Entry 7N6N (X-ray diffraction, 2.80 A resolution); this record covers chains A and C of the 3 polymer chains in the assembly.

# Chain A
Molecule: 3C-like proteinase
From: Severe acute respiratory syndrome coronavirus 2
Notes: EC 3.4.22.69
UniProtKB: P0DTD1 (R1AB_SARS2); residues -4 to 306 here correspond to UniProt positions 3259-3569 (UniProt number = residue number + 3263)
Chain sequence (314 residues; numbered -7 to 306; the number before each row is that of its first residue; numbers below 1 keep their minus sign (Gly-7 is residue -7)):
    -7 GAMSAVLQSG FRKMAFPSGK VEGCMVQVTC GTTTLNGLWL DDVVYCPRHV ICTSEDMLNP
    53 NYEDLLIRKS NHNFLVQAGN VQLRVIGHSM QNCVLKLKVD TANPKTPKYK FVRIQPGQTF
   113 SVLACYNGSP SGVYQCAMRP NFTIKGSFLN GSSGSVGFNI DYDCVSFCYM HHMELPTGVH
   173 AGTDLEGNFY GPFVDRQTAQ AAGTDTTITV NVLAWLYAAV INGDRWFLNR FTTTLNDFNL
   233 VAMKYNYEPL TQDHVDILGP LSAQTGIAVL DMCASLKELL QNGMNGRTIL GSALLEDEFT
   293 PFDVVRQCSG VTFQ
Disordered / not traced: -7 to 0
Sequence notes: expression tag (-7 to -5); engineered mutation Ser145 (Cys3408 in P0DTD1)
UniProt features mapped onto this chain:
  - active site: His41 (For 3CL-PRO activity)
  - site (Cleavage): Gln0, Ser1, Gln306
  - cross-link (Glycyl lysine isopeptide (Lys-Gly)): Lys5 (interchain with G-Cter in ubiquitin), Lys90 (interchain with G-Cter in ubiquitin)
From the paper describing this entry:
  - binding site for 3C-like proteinase (chain C): Ser145, Met165, Glu166
  - conformationally variable residues: Met49, Met165
  - mutagenesis - C145S: decreased catalytic activity

# Chain C
Molecule: 3C-like proteinase
From: Severe acute respiratory syndrome coronavirus 2
Notes: fragment: N-terminal domain
UniProtKB: P0DTD1 (R1AB_SARS2); residues -4 to 0 here correspond to UniProt positions 3259-3263 (UniProt number = residue number + 3263)
Chain sequence (8 residues; row label = number of the first residue in the row; numbers below 1 keep their minus sign (Gly-7 is residue -7)):
    -7 GAMSAVLQ
Disordered / not traced: -7 to -5
Sequence notes: expression tag (-7 to -5)
UniProt features mapped onto this chain:
  - site: Gln0 (Cleavage)

# How chain A and chain C interact
Residue-residue contacts (28; chain A residue first):
  His41(A) with Leu-1(C); Gln0(C)
  Tyr54(A) with Leu-1(C)
  Phe140(A) with Gln0(C), hydrogen bond (backbone-side chain)
  Leu141(A) with Gln0(C)
  Asn142(A) with Val-2(C)
  Gly143(A) with Gln0(C), hydrogen bond (backbone-backbone)
  Ser144(A) with Gln0(C), hydrogen bond (backbone-backbone)
  Ser145(A) with Gln0(C), hydrogen bond (backbone-backbone)
  His163(A) with Gln0(C), hydrogen bond
  His164(A) with Leu-1(C); Gln0(C), hydrogen bond (backbone-backbone)
  Met165(A) with Val-2(C); Leu-1(C), hydrophobic; Gln0(C)
  Glu166(A) with Ala-3(C); Val-2(C), hydrogen bond (backbone-backbone); Gln0(C), hydrogen bond
  Pro168(A) with Ser-4(C); Ala-3(C)
  His172(A) with Gln0(C)
  Asp187(A) with Leu-1(C)
  Arg188(A) with Ala-3(C)
  Gln189(A) with Ala-3(C); Leu-1(C)
  Thr190(A) with Ser-4(C), hydrogen bond (backbone-backbone); Ala-3(C), hydrogen bond (backbone-backbone)
  Ala191(A) with Ser-4(C)
Interface residues without a listed pair, chain A (21 interface residues in all): Leu167, Gln192
The authors on this interface:
  - residue pairs: Ser145(A)-Gln0(C), Glu166(A)-Gln0(C) (hydrogen bond), Leu-1(C)-Met165(A) (hydrophobic contact)

# In short
21 residues of chain A face 5 of chain C across their interface, with 10 hydrogen bonds. Among the polar pairs
are Phe140(A)-Gln0(C), Gly143(A)-Gln0(C) and Ser144(A)-Gln0(C). The paper describes a contact between
Ser145(A) and Gln0(C); a hydrogen bond between Glu166(A) and Gln0(C); a hydrophobic contact between Leu-1(C)
and Met165(A). The paper reports a binding site for 3C-like proteinase (chain C) at Ser145(A), Met165(A) and
Glu166(A); C145S of chain A reduces catalytic activity.
Here chain A is 3C-like proteinase and chain C is 3C-like proteinase, both from Severe acute respiratory
syndrome coronavirus 2. Entry 7N6N (SARS-CoV-2 Main protease C145S mutant in complex with N and C-terminal
residues) was determined by X-ray diffraction.
